PDB entry 3ES8 | X-ray diffraction, 2.20 A resolution | chains F and H of the 8 polymer chains in the assembly

== Chain F (and H) ==
Name: Muconate cycloisomerase
Organism: Oceanobacillus iheyensis
Notes: chain H of this document is another copy of the same molecule, construct and numbering; everything in this record applies to it too
UniProt: Q8EMJ9 (Q8EMJ9_OCEIH); numbering as in UniProt (aligned over 1-391)
Sequence (391 residues; each row starts with the number of its first residue):
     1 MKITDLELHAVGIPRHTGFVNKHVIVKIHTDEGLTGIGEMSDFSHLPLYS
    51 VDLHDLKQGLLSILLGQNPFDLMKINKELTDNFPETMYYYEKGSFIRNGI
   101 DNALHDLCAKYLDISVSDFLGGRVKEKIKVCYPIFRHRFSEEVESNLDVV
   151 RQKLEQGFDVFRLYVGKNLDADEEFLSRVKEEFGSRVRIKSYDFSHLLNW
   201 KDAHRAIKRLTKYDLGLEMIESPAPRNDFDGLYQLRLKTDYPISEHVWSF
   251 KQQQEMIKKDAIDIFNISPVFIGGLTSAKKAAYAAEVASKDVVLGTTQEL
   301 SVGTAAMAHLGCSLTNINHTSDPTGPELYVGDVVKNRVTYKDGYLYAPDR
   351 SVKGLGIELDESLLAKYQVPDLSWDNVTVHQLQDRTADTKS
Disordered / not traced: 388-391
Bound ions: Mg2+: D42, H45, T297 (together with (2S)-2-hydroxybutanedioic acid)
Ligand contacts: (2S)-2-hydroxybutanedioic acid (LMR): R15, D42, H45, Y89, Y90, F135, Y164, F271, T296, T297, Q298, R385
What the authors report for this chain:
  - binding site for (2S)-2-hydroxybutanedioic acid: R15, R385
  - mutagenesis - Y90F: decreased catalytic activity

== Chain F / chain H interface ==
Residue-residue contacts (60; chain F residue first):
  L46(F) with D81(H); N82(H); P84(H), hydrophobic
  P47(F) with N82(H); F83(H), hydrophobic
  L48(F) with G59(H); N82(H), hydrogen bond (backbone-backbone); F83(H)
  Y49(F) with Y49(H), hydrogen bond; V51(H), hydrophobic; D55(H); L56(H), hydrophobic; F83(H), hydrophobic; E91(H), hydrogen bond; G93(H); I96(H), hydrophobic
  S50(F) with S50(H); V51(H); D52(H), hydrogen bond (backbone-backbone); D55(H), hydrogen bond
  V51(F) with Y49(H), hydrophobic; S50(H)
  D52(F) with S50(H), hydrogen bond (backbone-backbone)
  D55(F) with Y49(H); S50(H), hydrogen bond; S373(H); W374(H), hydrogen bond (side chain-backbone)
  G59(F) with L48(H)
  D81(F) with L46(H); V379(H)
  N82(F) with L46(H); P47(H); L48(H), hydrogen bond (backbone-backbone); V379(H)
  F83(F) with P47(H), hydrophobic; L48(H); Y49(H), hydrophobic
  P84(F) with L46(H), hydrophobic; P47(H); Y88(H)
  E85(F) with R226(H)
  T86(F) with T86(H); M87(H); Y88(H)
  M87(F) with T86(H); M87(H), hydrophobic
  Y88(F) with P84(H); T86(H)
  E91(F) with Y49(H), hydrogen bond; E91(H)
  G93(F) with Y49(H)
  I96(F) with Y49(H), hydrophobic
  R226(F) with E85(H)
  N227(F) with K251(H)
  D228(F) with K251(H), salt bridge
  K251(F) with N227(H)
  S373(F) with D55(H)
  W374(F) with D55(H), hydrogen bond (backbone-side chain)
  V379(F) with D81(H); N82(H)
Other interface residues (no listed pair), chain F (30 interface residues in all): L56, I63, K92
Other interface residues (no listed pair), chain H (29 interface residues in all): I63, D228

== Overview ==
30 residues of chain F and 29 residues of chain H are in contact; the contacts include 11 hydrogen bonds and 1
salt bridge. Polar pairs include D228(F)-K251(H), Y49(F)-Y49(H) and Y49(F)-E91(H). Ligands of chain F:
(2S)-2-hydroxybutanedioic acid. From the paper: a binding site for (2S)-2-hydroxybutanedioic acid at R15(F)
and R385(F); Y90F of chain F reduces catalytic activity.
Chain F and chain H are both Muconate cycloisomerase (Oceanobacillus iheyensis); the structure, Crystal
structure of divergent enolase from Oceanobacillus Iheyensis complexed with Mg and L-malate, was determined by
X-ray diffraction together with 3HPF, 3FYY, 3ES7 and 2OQY from the same study.
